9C8H - chains A and B of the 3 polymer chains in the assembly; structure by electron microscopy, 3.96 A resolution.

# Chain A
Molecule: VP1
Organism: Human enterovirus D68
UniProtKB: A0A8D5ZMD3 (A0A8D5ZMD3_HED68); residues 1-296 here correspond to UniProt positions 565-860 (UniProt number = residue number + 564)
Chain sequence (296 residues; row label = number of the first residue in the row):
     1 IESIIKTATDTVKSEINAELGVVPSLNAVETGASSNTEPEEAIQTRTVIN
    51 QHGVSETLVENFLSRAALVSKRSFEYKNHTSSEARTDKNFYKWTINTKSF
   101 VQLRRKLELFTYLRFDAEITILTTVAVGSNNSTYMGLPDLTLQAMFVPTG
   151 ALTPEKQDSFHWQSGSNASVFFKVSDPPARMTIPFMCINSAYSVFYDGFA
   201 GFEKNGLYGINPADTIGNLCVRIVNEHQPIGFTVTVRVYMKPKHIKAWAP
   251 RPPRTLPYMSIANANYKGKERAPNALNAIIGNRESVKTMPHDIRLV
Disordered / not traced: 1-54, 268-296

# Chain B
Molecule: VP2
Organism: Human enterovirus D68
UniProtKB: A0A286KB20 (A0A286KB20_HED68); residues 1-248 here correspond to UniProt positions 70-317 (UniProt number = residue number + 69)
Chain sequence (248 residues; each row starts with the number of its first residue):
     1 SPSAEACGYSDRVLQLKLGNSAIVTQEAANYCCAYGEWPNYLPDHEAVAI
    51 DKPTQPETATDRFYTLKSVKWETESTGWWWKLPDALNNIGMFGQNVQHHY
   101 LYRSGFLIHVQCNATKFHQGALLVVAIPEHQRGAHNTTTSPGFDDIMKGE
   151 EGGTFNHPYVLDDGTSLACATIFPHQWINLRTNNSATIVLPWMNAAPMDF
   201 PLRHNQWTLAIIPVVPLGTRTVSSMVPITVSIAPMCCEFNGLRHAITQ
Disordered / not traced: 1-29, 45-58, 247-248

# How chain A and chain B interact
Pairs across the interface - 92 pairs, chain A then chain B:
  T111(A) - P128(B)
  Y112(A) - E129(B)
  Y112(A) - M193(B)  hydrogen bond (side chain-backbone)
  Y112(A) - N194(B)
  Y112(A) - A195(B)
  N189(A) - A195(B)
  N189(A) - A196(B)
  S190(A) - A195(B)  hydrogen bond (backbone-backbone)
  A191(A) - A195(B)
  S193(A) - A195(B)
  F195(A) - E129(B)
  F195(A) - Q131(B)
  Y196(A) - E129(B)  hydrogen bond (backbone-side chain)
  Y196(A) - Q131(B)  hydrogen bond (backbone-side chain)
  Y196(A) - F200(B)
  Y196(A) - H204(B)  hydrogen bond
  D197(A) - K81(B)  salt bridge
  D197(A) - E129(B)  hydrogen bond (backbone-side chain)
  D197(A) - H130(B)
  D197(A) - I146(B)
  D197(A) - H204(B)
  D197(A) - N205(B)  hydrogen bond (backbone-backbone)
  D197(A) - T208(B)  hydrogen bond
  G198(A) - R203(B)
  G198(A) - H204(B)
  F199(A) - G142(B)
  F199(A) - F143(B)  hydrophobic
  F199(A) - R203(B)  hydrogen bond (backbone-backbone)
  G201(A) - R203(B)  hydrogen bond (backbone-side chain)
  F202(A) - Y100(B)
  F202(A) - F200(B)  hydrophobic
  F202(A) - R203(B)  hydrogen bond (backbone-side chain)
  E203(A) - R203(B)  hydrogen bond (backbone-side chain)
  K204(A) - F143(B)
  K204(A) - R203(B)
  Y208(A) - H130(B)  hydrogen bond (side chain-backbone)
  Y208(A) - Q131(B)
  Y208(A) - R132(B)  hydrogen bond (side chain-backbone)
  Y208(A) - S140(B)
  Y208(A) - P141(B)
  Y208(A) - I146(B)  hydrophobic
  G209(A) - Q131(B)
  A249(A) - Y35(B)
  A249(A) - P128(B)  hydrophobic
  P250(A) - I172(B)
  P250(A) - F173(B)
  R251(A) - P128(B)  hydrogen bond (side chain-backbone)
  R251(A) - E129(B)  hydrogen bond (side chain-backbone)
  R251(A) - F173(B)
  P252(A) - T165(B)
  P252(A) - S166(B)
  P252(A) - C169(B)
  P252(A) - A170(B)
  P252(A) - I172(B)
  P252(A) - F173(B)
  P253(A) - T165(B)
  R254(A) - D163(B)  hydrogen bond (side chain-backbone)
  R254(A) - G164(B)
  R254(A) - T165(B)
  T255(A) - G164(B)  hydrogen bond (backbone-backbone)
  T255(A) - T165(B)  hydrogen bond (side chain-backbone)
  T255(A) - S166(B)
  L256(A) - V160(B)  hydrophobic
  L256(A) - G164(B)  hydrogen bond (backbone-backbone)
  M259(A) - T137(B)
  M259(A) - T138(B)
  S260(A) - T138(B)
  A262(A) - Q131(B)  hydrogen bond (backbone-side chain)
  N263(A) - Q131(B)
  N263(A) - T138(B)  hydrogen bond (side chain-backbone)
  N263(A) - T139(B)
  N263(A) - S140(B)  hydrogen bond
  A264(A) - Q131(B)
  A264(A) - G133(B)
  A264(A) - D163(B)
  N265(A) - G133(B)
  N265(A) - A134(B)  hydrogen bond (side chain-backbone)
  N265(A) - T137(B)  hydrogen bond (side chain-backbone)
  N265(A) - T138(B)
  N265(A) - T139(B)  hydrogen bond (side chain-backbone)
  N265(A) - P141(B)
  Y266(A) - G133(B)
  Y266(A) - A134(B)  hydrogen bond (backbone-backbone)
  Y266(A) - H135(B)  hydrogen bond (backbone-side chain)
  Y266(A) - N136(B)  hydrogen bond (backbone-backbone)
  Y266(A) - N156(B)
  Y266(A) - H157(B)  hydrogen bond
  Y266(A) - V160(B)  hydrophobic
  Y266(A) - D162(B)  hydrogen bond
  Y266(A) - G164(B)
  K267(A) - H135(B)
  K267(A) - N136(B)
Interface residues without a listed pair, chain B (44 interface residues in all): I127, M147, D199

# Overview
33 residues of chain A face 44 of chain B across their interface; the contacts include 31 hydrogen bonds and 1
salt bridge. Among the polar pairs are D197(A)-K81(B), Y112(A)-M193(B) and Y196(A)-E129(B).
Here chain A is VP1 and chain B is VP2, both from Human enterovirus D68. Entry 9C8H (Cryo-EM Structure of
EV-D68 A2 A-Particle) was determined by electron microscopy together with 9C3J, 9C4A, 9C8F, 9C8G and 9C8I from
the same study.
